Entry 2X5U (X-ray diffraction, 3.00 A resolution); this record covers chains C and L of the 4 polymer chains in the assembly.

[Chain C]
Molecule: Photosynthetic reaction center cytochrome C subunit
Source organism: Blastochloris viridis
UniProtKB: P07173 (CYCR_RHOVI); residues 1-336 here correspond to UniProt positions 21-356 (UniProt number = residue number + 20)
Chain sequence (336 residues; row label = number of the first residue in the row):
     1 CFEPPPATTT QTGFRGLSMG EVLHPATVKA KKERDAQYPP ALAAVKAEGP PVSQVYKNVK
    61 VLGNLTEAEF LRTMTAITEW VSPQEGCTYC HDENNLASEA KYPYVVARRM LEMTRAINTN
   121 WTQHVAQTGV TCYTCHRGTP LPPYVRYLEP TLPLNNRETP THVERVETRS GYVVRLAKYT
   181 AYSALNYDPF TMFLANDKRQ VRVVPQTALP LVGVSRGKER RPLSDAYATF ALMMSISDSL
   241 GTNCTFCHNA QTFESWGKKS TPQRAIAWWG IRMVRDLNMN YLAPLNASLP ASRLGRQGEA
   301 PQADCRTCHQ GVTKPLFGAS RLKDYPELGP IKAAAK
Unresolved in the structure: 333-336
Glycans and other covalent adducts: heme c (HEC) linked to Cys87, Cys90, Cys132, Cys135, Cys244, Cys247, Cys305, Cys308
Ion coordination: heme c Fe (4 sites), coordinated by Met74, His91, Met110, His124, His136, Met233, His248, His309
Small-molecule neighbours:
  - heme c (HEC), molecule 1: Tyr56, Lys57, Asn58, Val59, Lys60, Val61, Leu62, Phe70, Leu71, Met74, Thr75, Ile77, Thr78, Val81, Ser82, Gly86, His91, Leu96, Ala97, Pro103, Tyr104, Ala107, Arg108, Leu111
  - heme c (HEC), molecule 2: Ile77, Val81, Tyr89, Tyr102, Pro103, Val106, Ala107, Met110, Leu111, Met113, Thr114, Ile117, Val130, Thr131, His136, Pro140, Leu141, Pro142, Val145, Leu277, Leu282, Leu289, Arg293, Pro301, Gln302, Ala303, Thr307, Leu328
  - heme c (HEC), molecule 3: Ile117, His124, Val125, Ala126, Thr128, Gly129, Val130, Thr134, Leu194, Ile236, Leu240, Phe246, Gln263, Ile266, Ala267, Gly270, Ile271, Met273, Val274, Asp304, His309, Thr313, Lys314, Pro315
  - heme c (HEC), molecule 4: Gln200, Val201, Arg202, Val203, Val204, Thr229, Phe230, Met233, Met234, Ile236, Ser237, Leu240, Thr242, Asn243, Phe246, His248, Phe253, Glu254, Trp256, Gln263, Arg264, Ala267, Trp268, Ile271, Arg272
Swiss-Prot annotation at these positions:
  - binding site (heme): Met74, Cys87, Cys90, His91, Met110, His124, Cys132, Cys135, His136, Met233, Cys244, Cys247, His248, Cys305, Cys308, His309
  - site: Cys1 (Not N-palmitoylated)
  - lipidation: Cys1 (S-diacylglycerol cysteine)

[Chain L]
Molecule: Reaction center protein L chain
Source organism: Blastochloris viridis
UniProtKB: P06009 (RCEL_RHOVI); residues 0-273 here correspond to UniProt positions 1-274 (UniProt number = residue number + 1)
Chain sequence (274 residues; each row starts with the number of its first residue; numbering starts at 0):
     0 MALLSFERKY RVRGGTLIGG DLFDFWVGPY FVGFFGVSAI FFIFLGVSLI GYAASQGPTW
    60 DPFAISINPP DLKYGLGAAP LLEGGFWQAI TVCALGAFIS WMLREVEISR KLGIGWHVPL
   120 AFCVPIFMFC VLQVFRPLLL GSWGHAFPYG ILSHLDWVNN FGYQYLNWHY NPGHMSSVSF
   180 LFVNAMALGL HGGLILSVAN PGDGDKVKTA EHENQYFRDV VGYSIGALSI HRLGLFLASN
   240 IFLTGAFGTI ASGPFWTRGW PEWWGWWLDI PFWS
Unresolved in the structure: 0
Ion coordination: Fe2+: His190, His230 (shared with 3 residues of chain M)
Small-molecule neighbours:
  - bacteriochlorophyll b (BCB), molecule 1: Val46, Ile49, Phe97, Phe128, Leu131, Phe146, Ile150, Leu151, His153, Leu154, Val157
  - bacteriochlorophyll b (BCB), molecule 2: Phe97, Pro124, Ile125, Met127, Phe128, Leu131, Val157, Asn158, Phe160, Gly161, Tyr162, Trp167, His168, Asn170, Gly172, His173, Ser176, Val177, Leu180, Phe181, Ile240, Phe241, Gly244, Ala245, Gly247, Thr248
  - bacteriochlorophyll b (BCB), molecule 3: Val157, Tyr162, His168, Leu180, Phe181
  - bacteriochlorophyll b (BCB), molecule 4: His168, Met174, Val177, Ser178, Phe181, Val182, Met185
  - bacteriopheophytin b (BPB), molecule 1: Phe41, Ile42, Gly45, Val46, Ile49, Ile89, Cys92, Ala93, Ala96, Phe97, Trp100, Glu104, Val117, Ala120, Phe121, Pro124, Phe128, Phe146, Tyr148, Gly149, Ile150, His153, Ala237, Ser238, Phe241
  - bacteriopheophytin b (BPB), molecule 2: Phe181, Ala184, Met185, Leu189, Val219, Val220
  - menaquinone-7 (MQ7): Val26, Tyr29, Phe30, Val31, Gly35, Ile39, Ile42, Trp100, Arg103
Swiss-Prot annotation at these positions:
  - binding site ((7R,8Z)-bacteriochlorophyll b): His153, His173
  - binding site (Fe cation): His190, His230
  - binding site (a ubiquinone): Phe216

[Interface between chain C and chain L]
Contacting residue pairs (73; chain C residue first):
  Cys1(C) with Trp255(L); Trp262(L), hydrogen bond (backbone-side chain)
  Phe2(C) with Ala250(L), hydrophobic; Phe254(L); Trp255(L), hydrophobic; Trp262(L)
  Glu3(C) with Pro253(L); Phe254(L), hydrogen bond (backbone-backbone); Trp255(L); Thr256(L), hydrogen bond; Arg257(L), salt bridge
  Pro4(C) with Pro253(L)
  Pro5(C) with Pro253(L)
  Ala7(C) with Leu139(L), hydrophobic; Gly252(L)
  Thr9(C) with His144(L)
  Thr10(C) with Leu71(L)
  Gln11(C) with Asp70(L), hydrogen bond; Leu71(L), hydrogen bond (side chain-backbone)
  Arg15(C) with Asn67(L), hydrogen bond (backbone-side chain); Pro68(L), hydrogen bond (side chain-backbone); Pro69(L); Asp70(L); Leu81(L), hydrogen bond (side chain-backbone); Glu82(L); Gly83(L)
  Gly16(C) with Asn67(L); Pro68(L); Pro147(L); Trp156(L)
  Leu17(C) with Asp155(L); Trp156(L); Asn159(L), hydrogen bond (backbone-side chain)
  Ser18(C) with Trp156(L); Asn159(L); Phe160(L); Gln163(L), hydrogen bond
  Met19(C) with Asn159(L)
  Gly20(C) with Gln163(L), hydrogen bond (backbone-side chain)
  Val22(C) with Tyr164(L); Thr256(L)
  Leu23(C) with Thr256(L)
  His24(C) with Thr256(L)
  Thr161(C) with Ser273(L), hydrogen bond (side chain-backbone)
  Val163(C) with Ser273(L)
  Glu164(C) with Ser273(L)
  Lys178(C) with Asp268(L), salt bridge
  Ala181(C) with Leu165(L), hydrophobic; Pro260(L); Glu261(L)
  Tyr182(C) with Pro260(L); Glu261(L); Gly264(L); Leu267(L), hydrophobic; Asp268(L), hydrogen bond
  Ser183(C) with Tyr169(L)
  Ala184(C) with Tyr169(L), hydrogen bond (backbone-side chain)
  Phe230(C) with Leu165(L); Asn166(L)
  Met234(C) with Leu165(L), hydrophobic
  Ser237(C) with Leu165(L)
  Asn243(C) with Tyr162(L); Gln163(L)
  Cys244(C) with Tyr162(L)
  Thr245(C) with Asn159(L); Gln163(L)
  Asn249(C) with Asn159(L), hydrogen bond
  Ala250(C) with Asn158(L), hydrogen bond (backbone-side chain); Asn159(L), hydrogen bond (backbone-side chain); Tyr162(L), hydrophobic
  Gln251(C) with Asp155(L), hydrogen bond; Asn158(L)
  Phe253(C) with Tyr162(L), hydrophobic
Also at the interface, not in a pair above, chain C (41 interface residues in all): Phe14, Val174, Asp238, Thr242, His248
Also at the interface, not in a pair above, chain L (40 interface residues in all): Gly143, Ala145, Trp259, Trp265

[In short]
41 residues of chain C face 40 of chain L across their interface, with 18 hydrogen bonds and 2 salt bridges.
Polar contacts include Glu3(C)-Arg257(L), Lys178(C)-Asp268(L) and Cys1(C)-Trp262(L). Bound to chain L: 4
copies of bacteriochlorophyll b, bacteriopheophytin b and menaquinone-7.
Chain C is Photosynthetic reaction center cytochrome C subunit and chain L is Reaction center protein L chain,
both from Blastochloris viridis; the structure, 80 microsecond Laue diffraction snapshot from crystals of a
photosynthetic reaction centre without illumination, was determined by X-ray diffraction together with 2X5V
from the same study.
